PDB entry 4QPZ | X-ray diffraction, 3.00 A resolution | chains A and B of the 4 polymer chains in the assembly

# Chain A (and B)
Molecule: Formolase
Source organism: Pseudomonas fluorescens
Notes: chain B of this document is another copy of the same molecule, construct and numbering; everything in this record applies to it too
UniProtKB: Q9F4L3 (Q9F4L3_PSEFL); numbering as in UniProt (aligned over 2-563)
Amino-acid sequence (582 residues; each row starts with the number of its first residue):
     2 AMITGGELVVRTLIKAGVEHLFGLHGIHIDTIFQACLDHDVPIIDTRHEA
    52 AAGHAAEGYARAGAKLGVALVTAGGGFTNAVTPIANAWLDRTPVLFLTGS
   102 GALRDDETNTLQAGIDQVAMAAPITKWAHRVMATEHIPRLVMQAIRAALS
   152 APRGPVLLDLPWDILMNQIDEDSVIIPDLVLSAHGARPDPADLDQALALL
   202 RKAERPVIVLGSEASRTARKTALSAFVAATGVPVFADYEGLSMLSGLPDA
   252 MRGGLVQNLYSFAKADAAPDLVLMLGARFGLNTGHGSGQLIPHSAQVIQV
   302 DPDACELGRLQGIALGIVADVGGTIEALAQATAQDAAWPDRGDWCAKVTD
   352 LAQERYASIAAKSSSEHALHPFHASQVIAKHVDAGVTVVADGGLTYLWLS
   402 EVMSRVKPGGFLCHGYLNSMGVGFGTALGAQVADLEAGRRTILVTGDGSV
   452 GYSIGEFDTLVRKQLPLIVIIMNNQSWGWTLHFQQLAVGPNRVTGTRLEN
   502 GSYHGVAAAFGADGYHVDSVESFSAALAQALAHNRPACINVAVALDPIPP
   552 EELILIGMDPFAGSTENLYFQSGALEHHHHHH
Unresolved in the structure: 565-583 (chain B: 564-583)
Construct notes: conflict I28 (Ala in Q9F4L3), G394 (Ala in Q9F4L3), N419 (Gly in Q9F4L3), W480 (Ala in Q9F4L3); expression tag (564-583)
Bound ions: Mg2+: D448, N475, S477 (together with thiamine diphosphate)
Residues lining bound ligands:
  - thiamine diphosphate (TPP), molecule 1: L25, H26, G27, E50, T73, G76, G77, N80, Q113
  - thiamine diphosphate (TPP), molecule 2: G393, G394, L395, T396, N419, S420, M421, G447, D448, G449, S450, Y453, M473, N475, S477, W478, G479, W480, T481

# Interface between chain A and chain B
Pairs across the interface (133; chain A residue first):
  L25(A) - W478(B)  hydrophobic
  H26(A) - T481(B)
  H26(A) - Q485(B)
  H26(A) - G496(B)
  H26(A) - T497(B)
  G27(A) - T481(B)
  I28(A) - T481(B)
  I28(A) - F484(B)  hydrophobic
  D31(A) - Q485(B)  hydrogen bond
  D31(A) - V489(B)
  F34(A) - T495(B)
  Q35(A) - Q485(B)
  Q35(A) - V489(B)
  Q35(A) - R493(B)  hydrogen bond
  L38(A) - R493(B)
  L38(A) - T495(B)
  D39(A) - R493(B)  salt bridge
  D46(A) - G496(B)
  R48(A) - D448(B)  hydrogen bond (side chain-backbone)
  R48(A) - G449(B)
  R48(A) - G452(B)
  R48(A) - Y453(B)
  R48(A) - L499(B)
  R48(A) - Y504(B)  hydrogen bond
  H49(A) - Y453(B)
  E50(A) - Y453(B)  hydrogen bond
  G75(A) - L418(B)
  G76(A) - L418(B)
  G76(A) - S420(B)
  T79(A) - V82(B)
  T79(A) - T83(B)  hydrogen bond
  N80(A) - T83(B)  hydrogen bond
  N80(A) - S420(B)
  N80(A) - Y453(B)
  T83(A) - T79(B)  hydrogen bond
  T83(A) - N80(B)  hydrogen bond
  A86(A) - T79(B)
  L90(A) - I116(B)  hydrophobic
  E108(A) - R310(B)  salt bridge
  E108(A) - L311(B)
  T109(A) - F280(B)
  T109(A) - G281(B)
  T109(A) - H286(B)
  T109(A) - R310(B)
  T109(A) - L311(B)
  N110(A) - F280(B)
  N110(A) - G281(B)
  N110(A) - L282(B)  hydrogen bond (backbone-backbone)
  N110(A) - E307(B)  hydrogen bond
  N110(A) - R310(B)
  N110(A) - Y417(B)
  T111(A) - H286(B)  hydrogen bond
  L112(A) - L282(B)  hydrophobic
  L112(A) - Y417(B)
  L112(A) - N419(B)
  Q113(A) - Y417(B)  hydrogen bond (backbone-backbone)
  Q113(A) - L418(B)
  Q113(A) - N419(B)
  I116(A) - L90(B)  hydrophobic
  I116(A) - I125(B)  hydrophobic
  M121(A) - M121(B)
  M121(A) - P124(B)  hydrophobic
  M121(A) - I125(B)  hydrophobic
  P124(A) - M121(B)  hydrophobic
  I125(A) - I116(B)  hydrophobic
  I125(A) - M121(B)  hydrophobic
  F280(A) - N110(B)  hydrogen bond (backbone-side chain)
  G281(A) - T109(B)
  G281(A) - N110(B)
  L282(A) - N110(B)  hydrogen bond (backbone-backbone)
  L282(A) - L112(B)  hydrophobic
  H286(A) - T109(B)
  H286(A) - T111(B)  hydrogen bond
  E307(A) - N110(B)  hydrogen bond
  R310(A) - E108(B)  salt bridge
  R310(A) - N110(B)
  L311(A) - T109(B)
  Y417(A) - N110(B)
  Y417(A) - T111(B)
  Y417(A) - L112(B)
  Y417(A) - Q113(B)  hydrogen bond (backbone-backbone)
  L418(A) - G75(B)
  L418(A) - G76(B)
  L418(A) - Q113(B)
  S420(A) - G76(B)
  D448(A) - R48(B)  hydrogen bond (backbone-side chain)
  G449(A) - R48(B)  hydrogen bond (backbone-side chain)
  G452(A) - R48(B)
  Y453(A) - L25(B)
  Y453(A) - R48(B)
  Y453(A) - H49(B)
  Y453(A) - E50(B)  hydrogen bond
  Y453(A) - N80(B)
  I455(A) - I455(B)  hydrophobic
  D459(A) - N501(B)  hydrogen bond
  V462(A) - N501(B)
  R463(A) - L499(B)
  R463(A) - N501(B)
  W480(A) - L112(B)  hydrophobic
  T481(A) - H26(B)
  T481(A) - G27(B)
  T481(A) - I28(B)
  F484(A) - I28(B)  hydrophobic
  Q485(A) - H26(B)  hydrogen bond
  Q485(A) - D31(B)  hydrogen bond
  Q485(A) - Q35(B)
  V489(A) - D31(B)
  V489(A) - Q35(B)
  R493(A) - Q35(B)  hydrogen bond
  R493(A) - L38(B)
  R493(A) - D39(B)  salt bridge
  T495(A) - L38(B)
  G496(A) - D46(B)
  T497(A) - H26(B)
  L499(A) - R48(B)
  L499(A) - R463(B)
  N501(A) - D459(B)  hydrogen bond
  N501(A) - V462(B)
  N501(A) - R463(B)
  N501(A) - F511(B)  hydrogen bond (side chain-backbone)
  G502(A) - A510(B)
  S503(A) - A510(B)  hydrogen bond (backbone-backbone)
  Y504(A) - R48(B)  hydrogen bond
  G506(A) - A510(B)
  V507(A) - V507(B)  hydrophobic
  V507(A) - A510(B)
  V507(A) - F511(B)  hydrophobic
  A510(A) - G502(B)
  A510(A) - S503(B)  hydrogen bond (backbone-backbone)
  A510(A) - G506(B)
  A510(A) - V507(B)
  F511(A) - N501(B)  hydrogen bond (backbone-side chain)
  F511(A) - V507(B)  hydrophobic
Interface residues without a listed pair, chain A (79 interface residues in all): T47, V82, W89, A114, G115, D117, A120, M167, R279, N419, G456, W478, R498
Interface residues without a listed pair, chain B (77 interface residues in all): F34, T47, A86, W89, A114, D117, A120, R279, G456, W480, R498

# Overview
79 residues of chain A face 77 of chain B across their interface, with 31 hydrogen bonds and 4 salt bridges.
Polar pairs include D39(A)-R493(B), E108(A)-R310(B) and D31(A)-Q485(B). Ligands of chain A: thiamine
diphosphate. The Mg2+ site is built by D448(A), N475(A) and S477(A).
Chain A and chain B are both Formolase (Pseudomonas fluorescens); the structure, Crystal structure of the
formolase FLS_v2 in space group P 21, was determined by X-ray diffraction together with 4QQ8 from the same
study.
